PDB entry 7EGM | electron microscopy, 3.60 A resolution | chains C and E of the 8 polymer chains in the assembly

[Chain C]
Name: SWI/SNF chromatin-remodeling complex subunit SNF5
Organism: Saccharomyces cerevisiae (strain ATCC 204508 / S288c)
UniProt: P18480 (SNF5_YEAST); residue numbers follow UniProt; this construct covers 1-905
Sequence (918 residues; numbered 1 to 918; the number before each row is that of its first residue):
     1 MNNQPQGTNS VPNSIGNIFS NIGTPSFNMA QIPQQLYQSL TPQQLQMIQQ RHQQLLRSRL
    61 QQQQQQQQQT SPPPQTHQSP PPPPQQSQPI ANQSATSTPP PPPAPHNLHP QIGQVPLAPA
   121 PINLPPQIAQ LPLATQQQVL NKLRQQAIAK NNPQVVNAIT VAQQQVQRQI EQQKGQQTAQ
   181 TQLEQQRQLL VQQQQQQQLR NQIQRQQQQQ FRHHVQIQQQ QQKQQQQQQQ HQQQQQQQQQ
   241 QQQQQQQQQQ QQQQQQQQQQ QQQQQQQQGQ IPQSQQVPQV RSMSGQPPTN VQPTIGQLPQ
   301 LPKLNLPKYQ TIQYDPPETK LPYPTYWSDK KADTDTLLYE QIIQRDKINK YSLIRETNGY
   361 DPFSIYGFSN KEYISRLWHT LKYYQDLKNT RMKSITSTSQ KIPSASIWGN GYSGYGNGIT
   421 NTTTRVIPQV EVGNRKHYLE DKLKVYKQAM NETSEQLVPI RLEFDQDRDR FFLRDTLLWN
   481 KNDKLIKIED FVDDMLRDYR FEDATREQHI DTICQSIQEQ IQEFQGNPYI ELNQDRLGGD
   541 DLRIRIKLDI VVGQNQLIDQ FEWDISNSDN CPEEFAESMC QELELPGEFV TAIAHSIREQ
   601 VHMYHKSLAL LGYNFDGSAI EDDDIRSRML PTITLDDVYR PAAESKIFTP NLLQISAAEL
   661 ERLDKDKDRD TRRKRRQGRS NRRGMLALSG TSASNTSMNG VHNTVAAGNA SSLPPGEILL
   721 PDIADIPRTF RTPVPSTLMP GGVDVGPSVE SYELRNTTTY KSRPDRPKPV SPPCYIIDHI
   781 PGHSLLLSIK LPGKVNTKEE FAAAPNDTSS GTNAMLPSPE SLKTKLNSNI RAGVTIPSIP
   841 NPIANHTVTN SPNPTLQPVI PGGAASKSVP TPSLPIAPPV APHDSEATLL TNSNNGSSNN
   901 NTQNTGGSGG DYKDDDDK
Unresolved in the structure: 1-367, 667-719, 758-918
Sequence notes: expression tag (906-918)
UniProt features mapped onto this chain:
  - modified residue: S818 (Phosphoserine)

[Chain E]
Name: SWI/SNF complex subunit SWI3
Organism: Saccharomyces cerevisiae (strain ATCC 204508 / S288c)
UniProt: P32591 (SWI3_YEAST); residues 1-825 here = UniProt positions 1-825
Sequence (836 residues; each row starts with the number of its first residue):
     1 MENTLGEGST VNASVDVDQH GNDNNSDSNA NAAVAGVANT DTAGEESQQQ DESLKDEATV
    61 PNTRDAESEA ITVTAKQQPT MQANKLDSQE TPSTEESRAQ NVFGQDNEDS DNLFGETESS
   121 VSNNEANTPS IPTNPVDNEN NKPAIKEDST IQDSNGDVKN MEDVKIQKEE EPENNTVIEG
   181 VKEESQPDEN TKEMDEVEED DEDDDQPMIS PDNSIFGDTK SESKQLGNTS SVANTPSEIP
   241 DAHKAEQEDI IEKTESVDKK VDSGEERNEQ EREIMNDHSK SANPKKTTIT RVEPETFEIP
   301 QAHEIVIPSY SKWFNLEKIH SIEVQSLPEF FTNRIPSKTP EVYMRYRNFM VNSYRLNPNE
   361 YFSVTTARRN VSGDAAALFR LHKFLTKWGL INYQVDSKLL PKNIEPPLTS QYSTRHDAPR
   421 GLFPFESYKP SVQLPDMAKL KKMMNTSDSE STLYKYLKES KRKYDEITHP PSTTDDENGD
   481 KNDNGGKMNN EVSTSTSMTG DANLLEEGET SRPLKKVKIL EQIDENWSKE DLQKLLKGIQ
   541 EFGADWYKVA KNVGNKSPEQ CILRFLQLPI EDKFLYGDGN GKGDNDNGLG PLKYAPHLPF
   601 SKSENPVLST IAFLVGLVNP KTVQSMTQRA IQSAESIKSQ KEEISDQKPI EHIKEGSEIA
   661 ISSLGYRSHI FATNEERQMN FLTNELIRLQ MEKLDAKLNH LKKLEKFMEL ERKTLERQQE
   721 NLLIQRLNFN QNSSKIVNVL SKCLNLISDS NINNSSVAEK EEIRSQIDHF KSMLSKPETL
   781 SIGKNPFNKP NIETGENHNG QSISNENDVK PISIEAPQFY RYWSAGGSGG HHHHHH
Unresolved in the structure: 1-297, 471-512, 580-586, 749-761, 782-836
Sequence notes: expression tag (826-836)
UniProt features mapped onto this chain:
  - region: L694 to L722 (Leucine-zipper)
  - modified residue: S88 (Phosphoserine), S185 (Phosphoserine), T235 (Phosphothreonine), S657 (Phosphoserine)
  - mutagenesis: D374 (D374A: Loss of DNA-binding), K383 (K383D: Loss of DNA-binding; when associated with D-387), K387 (K387D: Loss of DNA-binding; when associated with D-383), N392 (N392A: Loss of DNA-binding)

[How chain C and chain E interact]
Residue-residue contacts - 105 pairs, chain C then chain E:
  E372(C) - K429(E)  salt bridge
  T380(C) - P419(E)
  Y383(C) - A418(E)
  Y383(C) - P419(E)
  T390(C) - P406(E)
  T390(C) - P407(E)
  T390(C) - T409(E)
  I402(C) - I404(E)  hydrophobic
  P403(C) - K402(E)
  P403(C) - N403(E)
  P403(C) - I404(E)
  S404(C) - I404(E)  hydrogen bond (side chain-backbone)
  A405(C) - P406(E)
  S406(C) - T409(E)
  I407(C) - T409(E)
  N410(C) - L400(E)
  Y412(C) - Y393(E)
  S413(C) - K398(E)
  G414(C) - D396(E)
  G414(C) - K398(E)
  Y415(C) - V306(E)  hydrophobic
  Y415(C) - Y393(E)  hydrogen bond (backbone-side chain)
  Y415(C) - Q394(E)
  Y415(C) - S397(E)
  G416(C) - Y393(E)  hydrogen bond (backbone-backbone)
  N417(C) - Y310(E)
  N417(C) - Y393(E)  hydrogen bond
  I419(C) - L400(E)  hydrophobic
  V432(C) - N392(E)
  V432(C) - V395(E)  hydrophobic
  R435(C) - Y361(E)  hydrogen bond
  H437(C) - T386(E)
  Y438(C) - K383(E)
  Y438(C) - K387(E)  hydrogen bond (backbone-side chain)
  L439(C) - K387(E)
  V445(C) - P328(E)
  Y446(C) - Q325(E)  hydrogen bond (side chain-backbone)
  Y446(C) - P328(E)  hydrophobic
  A449(C) - P328(E)  hydrophobic
  A449(C) - T332(E)
  A449(C) - R334(E)
  M450(C) - T332(E)
  M450(C) - R334(E)  hydrogen bond (backbone-side chain)
  E452(C) - R334(E)
  E452(C) - I335(E)
  E455(C) - I335(E)
  E455(C) - S337(E)  hydrogen bond
  L457(C) - D374(E)
  D475(C) - R368(E)  salt bridge
  D475(C) - R369(E)  salt bridge
  L477(C) - R368(E)
  L477(C) - A375(E)  hydrophobic
  L478(C) - G373(E)
  L478(C) - A375(E)  hydrogen bond (backbone-backbone)
  W479(C) - A375(E)  hydrophobic
  N480(C) - D374(E)
  D483(C) - A376(E)
  D483(C) - R380(E)  salt bridge
  L485(C) - R380(E)
  I486(C) - F379(E)  hydrophobic
  I486(C) - R380(E)
  F491(C) - R368(E)
  F491(C) - A375(E)  hydrophobic
  D494(C) - V364(E)
  D494(C) - F379(E)
  M495(C) - T365(E)
  D498(C) - Y361(E)
  D498(C) - S363(E)
  D498(C) - V364(E)
  D498(C) - T365(E)
  Y499(C) - R369(E)  hydrogen bond
  E573(C) - S372(E)
  G587(C) - R369(E)
  G587(C) - N370(E)
  E588(C) - R369(E)  salt bridge
  T591(C) - R368(E)
  T591(C) - R369(E)  hydrogen bond (side chain-backbone)
  T591(C) - N370(E)
  T591(C) - V371(E)
  T591(C) - S372(E)
  R731(C) - R369(E)
  T732(C) - R369(E)  hydrogen bond (backbone-side chain)
  P733(C) - R369(E)
  V734(C) - T365(E)
  V734(C) - R369(E)
  P735(C) - E360(E)
  S736(C) - E360(E)
  T737(C) - N357(E)
  T737(C) - E360(E)  hydrogen bond (backbone-side chain)
  L738(C) - S353(E)
  L738(C) - L356(E)  hydrophobic
  L738(C) - N357(E)
  M739(C) - F349(E)  hydrophobic
  M739(C) - S353(E)
  M739(C) - T366(E)
  M739(C) - N370(E)  hydrogen bond
  P747(C) - N357(E)
  P747(C) - N359(E)
  P747(C) - E360(E)
  S748(C) - N357(E)  hydrogen bond (backbone-side chain)
  V749(C) - H303(E)  hydrogen bond (backbone-side chain)
  V749(C) - N357(E)
  S751(C) - H303(E)
  S751(C) - N359(E)  hydrogen bond
  E753(C) - L399(E)
Other interface residues (no listed pair), chain C (75 interface residues in all): F368, Y384, L387, S394, N421, E440, Q448, T453, S454, D490, R500, E577, A594, V745
Other interface residues (no listed pair), chain E (61 interface residues in all): P308, V324, S326, E329, R345, F384, L408, G421, Y428

[Overview]
75 residues of chain C and 61 residues of chain E are in contact; the contacts include 18 hydrogen bonds and 5
salt bridges. Polar pairs include E372(C)-K429(E), D475(C)-R368(E) and D475(C)-R369(E). UniProt lists 4
mutagenesis sites on chain E.
Chain C is SWI/SNF chromatin-remodeling complex subunit SNF5 and chain E is SWI/SNF complex subunit SWI3, both
from Saccharomyces cerevisiae (strain ATCC 204508 / S288c); the structure, The SRM module of
SWI/SNF-nucleosome complex, was determined by electron microscopy (same publication as 7EG6 and 7EGP).
